2IOK - chains A and B; structure by X-ray diffraction, 2.40 A resolution.

[Chain A]
Name: Estrogen receptor
Source organism: Homo sapiens
Notes: fragment: Steroid-binding region, residues 306-554
UniProtKB: P03372 (ESR1_HUMAN); residues 301-554 here = UniProt positions 301-554
Amino-acid sequence (254 residues; each row starts with the number of its first residue):
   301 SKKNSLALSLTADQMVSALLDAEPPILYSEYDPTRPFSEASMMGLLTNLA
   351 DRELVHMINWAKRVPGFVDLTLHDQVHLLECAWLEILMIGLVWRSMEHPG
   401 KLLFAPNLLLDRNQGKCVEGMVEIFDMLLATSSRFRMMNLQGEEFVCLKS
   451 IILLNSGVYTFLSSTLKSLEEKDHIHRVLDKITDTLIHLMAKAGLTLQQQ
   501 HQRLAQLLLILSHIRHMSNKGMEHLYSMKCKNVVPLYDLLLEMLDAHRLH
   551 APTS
Unresolved in the structure: 301-305, 332-338, 530-534, 545-554
Small-molecule neighbours: IOK (N-[(1R)-3-(4-hydroxyphenyl)-1-methylpropyl]-2-(2-phenyl-1H-indol-3-yl)acetamide): Met343, Leu346, Thr347, Leu349, Ala350, Glu353, Trp383, Leu384, Leu387, Met388, Leu391, Arg394, Phe404, Val418, Gly420, Met421, Ile424, Leu428, Gly521, His524, Leu525, Met528

[Chain B]
Name: Estrogen receptor
Source organism: Homo sapiens
Notes: fragment: Steroid-binding region, residues 306-554
UniProtKB: P03372 (ESR1_HUMAN); residues 1301-1554 here correspond to UniProt positions 301-554 (UniProt number = residue number - 1000)
Amino-acid sequence (254 residues; each row starts with the number of its first residue):
  1301 SKKNSLALSLTADQMVSALLDAEPPILYSEYDPTRPFSEASMMGLLTNLA
  1351 DRELVHMINWAKRVPGFVDLTLHDQVHLLECAWLEILMIGLVWRSMEHPG
  1401 KLLFAPNLLLDRNQGKCVEGMVEIFDMLLATSSRFRMMNLQGEEFVCLKS
  1451 IILLNSGVYTFLSSTLKSLEEKDHIHRVLDKITDTLIHLMAKAGLTLQQQ
  1501 HQRLAQLLLILSHIRHMSNKGMEHLYSMKCKNVVPLYDLLLEMLDAHRLH
  1551 APTS
Unresolved in the structure: 1301-1305, 1336-1339, 1528-1534, 1545-1554
Small-molecule neighbours: IOK (N-[(1R)-3-(4-hydroxyphenyl)-1-methylpropyl]-2-(2-phenyl-1H-indol-3-yl)acetamide): Met1343, Leu1346, Leu1349, Ala1350, Glu1353, Trp1383, Leu1384, Leu1387, Met1388, Leu1391, Arg1394, Phe1404, Val1418, Glu1419, Gly1420, Met1421, Ile1424, Leu1428, Gly1521, His1524, Leu1525

[How chain A and chain B interact]
Pairs across the interface - 42 pairs, chain A then chain B:
  Arg434(A) - Tyr1459(B)
  Ile451(A) - Leu1509(B)  hydrophobic
  Asn455(A) - Leu1509(B)
  Tyr459(A) - Ala1430(B)
  Tyr459(A) - Arg1434(B)
  Tyr459(A) - His1513(B)
  Thr460(A) - His1513(B)
  Asp480(A) - Gln1502(B)
  Thr483(A) - His1501(B)
  Thr483(A) - Gln1502(B)
  Thr483(A) - Ala1505(B)
  Asp484(A) - Gln1498(B)  hydrogen bond
  Asp484(A) - Gln1502(B)  hydrogen bond
  Ile487(A) - His1501(B)
  Leu497(A) - Leu1497(B)  hydrophobic
  Gln498(A) - Asp1484(B)  hydrogen bond
  His501(A) - Thr1483(B)
  His501(A) - Ile1487(B)
  His501(A) - His1501(B)  hydrogen bond
  His501(A) - Leu1504(B)
  Gln502(A) - Asp1480(B)
  Gln502(A) - Asp1484(B)
  Leu504(A) - His1501(B)
  Leu504(A) - Leu1504(B)  hydrophobic
  Ala505(A) - Thr1483(B)
  Ala505(A) - Leu1508(B)  hydrophobic
  Gln506(A) - Asp1480(B)
  Leu508(A) - Ala1505(B)  hydrophobic
  Leu508(A) - Leu1509(B)  hydrophobic
  Leu509(A) - Ile1451(B)  hydrophobic
  Leu509(A) - Asn1455(B)
  Leu509(A) - Leu1508(B)  hydrophobic
  Leu509(A) - Leu1511(B)  hydrophobic
  Ser512(A) - Arg1515(B)
  His513(A) - Tyr1459(B)
  Arg515(A) - Ser1512(B)
  Arg515(A) - His1516(B)
  His516(A) - Arg1515(B)
  His516(A) - Asn1519(B)  hydrogen bond
  Asn519(A) - His1516(B)  hydrogen bond
  Asn519(A) - Asn1519(B)
  Glu523(A) - Glu1523(B)
Also at the interface, not in a pair above, chain A (27 interface residues in all): Ala430, Ile510, Leu511
Also at the interface, not in a pair above, chain B (28 interface residues in all): Thr1460, His1476, Gln1506, Ile1510

[In short]
27 residues of chain A and 28 residues of chain B are in contact, with 6 hydrogen bonds. Polar pairs include
Asp484(A)-Gln1498(B), Asp484(A)-Gln1502(B) and Gln498(A)-Asp1484(B). Ligands of chain A: compound IOK. Ligands
of chain B: compound IOK.
Chain A and chain B are both Estrogen receptor (Homo sapiens); the structure, Human estrogen receptor alpha
ligand-binding domain in complex with compound 1D, was determined by X-ray diffraction together with 2IOG from
the same study.
